Entry 3DIN (X-ray diffraction, 4.50 A resolution (low resolution: residue-level contacts below are approximate; hydrogen-bond / salt-bridge calls are withheld)); this record covers chains A and E of the 4 polymer chains in the assembly.

# Chain A
Molecule: Protein translocase subunit secA
From: Thermotoga maritima MSB8
UniProt: Q9X1R4 (SECA_THEMA); residue numbers follow UniProt; this construct covers 1-871
Sequence (871 residues; numbered 1 to 871; the number before each row is that of its first residue):
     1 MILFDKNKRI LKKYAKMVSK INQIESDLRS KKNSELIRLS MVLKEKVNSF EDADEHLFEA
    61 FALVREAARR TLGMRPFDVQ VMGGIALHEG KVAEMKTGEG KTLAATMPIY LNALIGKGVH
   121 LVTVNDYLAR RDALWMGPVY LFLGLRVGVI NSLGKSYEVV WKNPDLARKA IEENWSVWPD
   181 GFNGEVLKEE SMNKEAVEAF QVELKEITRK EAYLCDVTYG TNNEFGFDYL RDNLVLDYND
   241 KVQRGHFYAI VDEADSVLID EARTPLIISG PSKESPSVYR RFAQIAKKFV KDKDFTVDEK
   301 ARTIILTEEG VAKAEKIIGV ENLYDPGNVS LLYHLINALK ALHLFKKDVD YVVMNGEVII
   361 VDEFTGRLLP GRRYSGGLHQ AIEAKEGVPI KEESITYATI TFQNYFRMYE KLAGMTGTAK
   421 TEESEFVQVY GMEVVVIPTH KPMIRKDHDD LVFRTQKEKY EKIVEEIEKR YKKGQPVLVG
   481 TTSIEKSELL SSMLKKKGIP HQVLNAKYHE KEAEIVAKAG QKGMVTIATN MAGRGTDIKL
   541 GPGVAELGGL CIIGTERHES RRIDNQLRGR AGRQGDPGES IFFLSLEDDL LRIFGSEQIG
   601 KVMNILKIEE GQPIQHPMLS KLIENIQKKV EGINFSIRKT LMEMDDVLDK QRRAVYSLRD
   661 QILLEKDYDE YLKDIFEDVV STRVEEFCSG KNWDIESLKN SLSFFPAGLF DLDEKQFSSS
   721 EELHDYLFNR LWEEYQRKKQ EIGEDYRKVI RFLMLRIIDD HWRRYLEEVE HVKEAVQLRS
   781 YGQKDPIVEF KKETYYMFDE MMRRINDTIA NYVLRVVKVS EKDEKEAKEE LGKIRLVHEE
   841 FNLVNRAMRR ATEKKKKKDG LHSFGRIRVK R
Unresolved in the structure: 817-871
Ligand contacts:
  - ADP / beryllium trifluoride: M74, R75, P76, F77, Q80, K96, T97, G98, E99, G100, K101, T102, L103, R131, W135, L187, D252, E253, T416, G535, T536, D537, K539, R570, R573, Q574
  - Mg2+ (MG): K101, T102, R131, D132, D252
UniProt features mapped onto this chain:
  - binding site (ATP): Q80, G98 to T102, D537
Reported in the primary citation:
  - catalytic residues: R570 (proposed by the authors, not directly observed)

# Chain E
Molecule: Preprotein translocase subunit SecG
From: Thermotoga sp
UniProt: B1L914 (B1L914_THESQ); numbering as in UniProt (aligned over 1-76)
Sequence (76 residues; numbered 1 to 76; the number before each row is that of its first residue):
     1 MKTFFLIVHT IISVALIYMV QVQMSKFSEL GGAFGSGGLH TVFGRRKGLD TGGKITLVLS
    61 VLFFVSCVVT AFVLTR
Unresolved in the structure: 1-8, 74-76

# Chain A / chain E interface
Residue-residue contacts - 17 pairs, chain A then chain E:
  M1(A) - G52(E)
  I2(A) - G52(E)
  I2(A) - G53(E)
  Q403(A) - R46(E)
  R407(A) - R46(E)
  S424(A) - F34(E)
  V427(A) - R46(E)
  V427(A) - K47(E)
  Q428(A) - F34(E)
  Q428(A) - R46(E)
  Q428(A) - K47(E)
  V429(A) - R46(E)
  E643(A) - R46(E)
  D785(A) - T41(E)
  P786(A) - T41(E)
  P786(A) - F43(E)
  I787(A) - F43(E)
Also at the interface, not in a pair above, chain A (15 interface residues in all): D646, K784, K791
Also at the interface, not in a pair above, chain E (9 interface residues in all): V42, G44
Interface features reported in the paper:
  - interface residues, chain A: K420(A)

# In short
Chain A and chain E form an interface of 15 and 9 residues respectively. Chain A binds Mg2+ and ADP /
beryllium trifluoride. UniProt lists 7 ATP-binding residues on chain A. The paper reports the catalytic
residue R570(A); the interface residue K420(A).
Chain A is Protein translocase subunit secA (Thermotoga maritima MSB8) and chain E is Preprotein translocase
subunit SecG (Thermotoga sp); the structure, Crystal structure of the protein-translocation complex formed by
the SecY channel and the SecA ATPase, was determined by X-ray diffraction together with 3DL8 from the same
study.
